PDB entry 2VNK | X-ray diffraction, 1.93 A resolution | chain A

# Chain A
Protein: Nadph\:ferredoxin reductase
Organism: Rhodobacter capsulatus
Notes: EC 1.18.1.2
Reference sequence: Q9L6V3 (Q9L6V3_RHOCA); residues 1-272 here = UniProt positions 1-272
Amino-acid sequence (272 residues; numbered 1 to 272; the number before each row is that of its first residue):
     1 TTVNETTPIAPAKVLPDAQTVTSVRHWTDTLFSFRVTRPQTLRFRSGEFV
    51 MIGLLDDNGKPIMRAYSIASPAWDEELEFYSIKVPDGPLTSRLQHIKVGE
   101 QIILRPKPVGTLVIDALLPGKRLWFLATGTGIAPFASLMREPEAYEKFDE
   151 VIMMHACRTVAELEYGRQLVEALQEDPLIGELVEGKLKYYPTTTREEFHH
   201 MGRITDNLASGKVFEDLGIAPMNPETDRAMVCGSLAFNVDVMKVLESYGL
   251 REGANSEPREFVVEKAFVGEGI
Unresolved in the structure: 1-15
Residues lining bound ligands:
  - FAD (flavin-adenine dinucleotide): Phe-49, Arg-64, Ala-65, Tyr-66, Ser-67, Tyr-80, Ser-81, Ile-82, Val-84, Gly-87, Pro-88, Leu-89, Thr-90, Ser-91, Thr-130, Ala-133, Glu-264, Lys-265, Ala-266, Phe-267, Val-268, Gly-269, Glu-270, Gly-271, Ile-272
  - NADP (NAP; NADP nicotinamide-adenine-dinucleotide phosphate): Thr-128, Ala-156, Cys-157, Arg-158, Thr-194, Arg-195, Arg-203, Thr-205, Ala-236, Phe-237, Asp-240, Glu-270, Ile-272
Swiss-Prot annotation at these positions:
  - binding site (FAD): Thr-128

# Summary
Chain A binds flavin-adenine dinucleotide and NADP. Curated annotation (UniProt) lists FAD-binding residue
Thr-128.
Chain A is Nadph\:ferredoxin reductase (Rhodobacter capsulatus); the structure, X-ray structure of the
ferredoxin-nadp(h) reductase from rhodobacter capsulatus in complex with NADP. form III at ..., was determined
by X-ray diffraction (same publication as 2VNH, 2VNI and 2VNJ).
